9BFH - chains A and B of the 3 polymer chains in the assembly; structure by electron microscopy, 2.62 A resolution.

Chain A (and B):
Molecule: Multidrug efflux pump subunit AcrB
From: Escherichia coli K-12
Notes: chain B of this document is another copy of the same molecule, construct and numbering; everything in this record applies to it too
Reference sequence: P31224 (ACRB_ECOLI); residue numbers follow UniProt; this construct covers 1-1049
Sequence (1049 residues; row label = number of the first residue in the row):
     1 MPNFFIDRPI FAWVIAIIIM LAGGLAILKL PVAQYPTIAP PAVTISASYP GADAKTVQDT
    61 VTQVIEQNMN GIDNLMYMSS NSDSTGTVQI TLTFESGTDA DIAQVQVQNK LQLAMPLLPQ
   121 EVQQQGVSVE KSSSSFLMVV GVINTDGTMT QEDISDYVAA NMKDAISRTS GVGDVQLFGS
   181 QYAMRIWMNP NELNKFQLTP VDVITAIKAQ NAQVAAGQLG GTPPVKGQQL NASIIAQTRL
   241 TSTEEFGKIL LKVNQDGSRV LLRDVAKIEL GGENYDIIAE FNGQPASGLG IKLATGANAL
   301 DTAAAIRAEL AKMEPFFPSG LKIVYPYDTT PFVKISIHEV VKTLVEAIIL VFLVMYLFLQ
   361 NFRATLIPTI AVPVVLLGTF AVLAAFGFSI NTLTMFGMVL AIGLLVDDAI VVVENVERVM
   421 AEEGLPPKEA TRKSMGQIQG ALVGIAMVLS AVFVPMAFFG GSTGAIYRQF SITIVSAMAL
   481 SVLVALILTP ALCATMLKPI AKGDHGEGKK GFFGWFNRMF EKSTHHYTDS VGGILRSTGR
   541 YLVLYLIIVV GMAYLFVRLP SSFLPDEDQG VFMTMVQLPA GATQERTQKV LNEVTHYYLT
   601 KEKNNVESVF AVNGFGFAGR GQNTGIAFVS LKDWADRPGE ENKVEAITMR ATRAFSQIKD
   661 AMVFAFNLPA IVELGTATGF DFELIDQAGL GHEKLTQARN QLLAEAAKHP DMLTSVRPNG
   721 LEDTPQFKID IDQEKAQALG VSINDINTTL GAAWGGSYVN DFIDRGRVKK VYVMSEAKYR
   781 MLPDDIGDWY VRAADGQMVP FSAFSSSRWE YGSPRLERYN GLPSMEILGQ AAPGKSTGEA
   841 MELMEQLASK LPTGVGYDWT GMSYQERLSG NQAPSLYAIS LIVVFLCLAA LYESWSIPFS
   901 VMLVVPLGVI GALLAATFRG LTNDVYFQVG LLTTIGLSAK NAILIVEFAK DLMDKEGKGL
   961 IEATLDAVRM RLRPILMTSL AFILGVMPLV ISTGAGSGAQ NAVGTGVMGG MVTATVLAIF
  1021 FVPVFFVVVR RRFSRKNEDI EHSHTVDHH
Disordered / not traced: 1035-1049 (chain B: 1034-1049)
Small-molecule neighbours: A1AN8 ((2S)-1-[(3R)-3-aminopyrrolidin-1-yl]-3-(3,4-dichlorophenoxy)propan-2-ol): Phe-136, Val-139, Gln-176, Leu-177, Phe-178, Gly-179, Ile-277, Ala-279, Tyr-327, Phe-610, Val-612, Phe-615, Phe-628
Swiss-Prot annotation at these positions:
  - mutagenesis: His-526 (H526Y: Partially restores chloramphenicol resistance to an AcrZ G30R mutant)
What the authors report for this chain:
  - binding site for A1AN8: Phe-136, Val-139, Phe-178, Ile-277, Ala-279, Tyr-327, Phe-610, Val-612, Phe-615, Phe-628

Interface between chain A and chain B:
Pairs across the interface - 134 pairs, chain A then chain B:
  Tyr-49(A) / Gln-213(B)
  Tyr-49(A) / Ala-215(B)  hydrophobic
  Pro-50(A) / Ala-215(B)
  Gly-51(A) / Ala-215(B)
  Gly-51(A) / Ala-216(B)  hydrogen bond (backbone-backbone)
  Gly-51(A) / Gly-217(B)  hydrogen bond (backbone-backbone)
  Ala-52(A) / Ala-215(B)
  Asp-53(A) / Ile-235(B)
  Lys-55(A) / Gln-213(B)
  Thr-56(A) / Gln-213(B)
  Asp-59(A) / Gln-213(B)  hydrogen bond
  Asp-59(A) / Arg-239(B)
  Asp-59(A) / Ile-763(B)
  Asp-59(A) / Val-768(B)
  Thr-60(A) / Arg-239(B)
  Gln-63(A) / Gly-766(B)  hydrogen bond (side chain-backbone)
  Gln-63(A) / Arg-767(B)
  Gln-63(A) / Val-768(B)  hydrogen bond (side chain-backbone)
  Gln-67(A) / Asp-164(B)
  Gln-67(A) / Arg-767(B)
  Gln-67(A) / Val-768(B)
  Met-69(A) / Arg-168(B)
  Asn-70(A) / Asp-164(B)
  Asn-70(A) / Ser-167(B)
  Gly-71(A) / Ser-167(B)  hydrogen bond (backbone-backbone)
  Asp-73(A) / Asp-101(B)
  Asp-73(A) / Lys-131(B)  salt bridge
  Asn-74(A) / Ser-170(B)  hydrogen bond (backbone-side chain)
  Met-78(A) / Arg-168(B)
  Ser-84(A) / Gln-218(B)
  Ser-84(A) / Ser-233(B)
  Gln-106(A) / Asp-101(B)  hydrogen bond
  Gln-106(A) / Lys-131(B)
  Asn-109(A) / Gln-108(B)  hydrogen bond (backbone-side chain)
  Lys-110(A) / Gln-104(B)
  Lys-110(A) / Val-129(B)  hydrogen bond (side chain-backbone)
  Gln-112(A) / Gln-108(B)
  Leu-113(A) / Gln-108(B)
  Leu-113(A) / Val-127(B)
  Leu-113(A) / Val-129(B)
  Pro-116(A) / Gln-124(B)
  Leu-117(A) / Gln-124(B)
  Trp-187(A) / Pro-223(B)  hydrophobic
  Tyr-275(A) / Thr-222(B)
  Tyr-275(A) / Pro-223(B)  hydrophobic
  Asp-276(A) / Thr-222(B)  hydrogen bond
  Gly-581(A) / Gln-229(B)
  Gly-581(A) / Leu-230(B)
  Gly-581(A) / Asn-231(B)  hydrogen bond (backbone-backbone)
  Ala-582(A) / Asn-231(B)
  Thr-583(A) / Gln-228(B)  hydrogen bond (side chain-backbone)
  Thr-583(A) / Gln-229(B)
  Thr-583(A) / Leu-230(B)
  Thr-583(A) / Asn-231(B)
  Gln-584(A) / Thr-222(B)
  Gln-584(A) / Pro-224(B)
  Glu-585(A) / Lys-226(B)
  Glu-585(A) / Gly-227(B)  hydrogen bond (side chain-backbone)
  Glu-585(A) / Gln-228(B)
  Arg-586(A) / Gln-229(B)  hydrogen bond (side chain-backbone)
  Gln-622(A) / Gly-220(B)  hydrogen bond (side chain-backbone)
  Gln-622(A) / Gly-221(B)
  Gln-622(A) / Thr-222(B)
  Gln-622(A) / Asn-231(B)  hydrogen bond
  Gln-687(A) / Phe-316(B)
  Gly-689(A) / Arg-765(B)
  Pro-725(A) / Ala-232(B)
  Gln-726(A) / Ser-233(B)
  Gln-726(A) / Ile-235(B)
  Phe-727(A) / Leu-219(B)  hydrophobic
  Phe-727(A) / Ser-233(B)  hydrogen bond (backbone-backbone)
  Phe-727(A) / Ile-234(B)
  Phe-727(A) / Ile-235(B)  hydrogen bond (backbone-backbone)
  Lys-728(A) / Ile-235(B)
  Lys-728(A) / Ala-236(B)
  Ile-729(A) / Ile-234(B)  hydrophobic
  Ile-729(A) / Ile-235(B)  hydrogen bond (backbone-backbone)
  Ile-729(A) / Ala-236(B)
  Gln-733(A) / Gln-210(B)
  Gln-733(A) / Gln-237(B)
  Glu-734(A) / Arg-259(B)  salt bridge
  Gln-737(A) / Leu-250(B)
  Gln-737(A) / Val-253(B)
  Ile-743(A) / Ala-209(B)  hydrophobic
  Ile-743(A) / Gln-237(B)
  Asn-747(A) / Val-214(B)
  Asn-747(A) / Gln-237(B)  hydrogen bond
  Leu-750(A) / Ala-216(B)
  Gly-751(A) / Ala-215(B)
  Trp-754(A) / Ala-216(B)
  Trp-754(A) / Gly-217(B)
  Trp-754(A) / Gln-218(B)
  Trp-754(A) / Leu-219(B)  hydrophobic
  Trp-754(A) / Ile-234(B)  hydrophobic
  Gly-755(A) / Gly-217(B)
  Ala-777(A) / Pro-223(B)
  Ala-777(A) / Val-225(B)
  Lys-778(A) / Val-225(B)
  Arg-780(A) / Gln-218(B)
  Arg-780(A) / Gly-220(B)  hydrogen bond (backbone-backbone)
  Arg-780(A) / Gly-221(B)  hydrogen bond (side chain-backbone)
  Arg-780(A) / Pro-223(B)  hydrogen bond (side chain-backbone)
  Met-781(A) / Leu-219(B)
  Met-781(A) / Gly-220(B)  hydrogen bond (backbone-backbone)
  Met-781(A) / Gly-221(B)
  Met-781(A) / Pro-223(B)
  Met-781(A) / Pro-224(B)  hydrophobic
  Met-781(A) / Val-225(B)  hydrophobic
  Met-781(A) / Gln-228(B)  hydrogen bond (backbone-side chain)
  Trp-809(A) / Leu-219(B)  hydrophobic
  Trp-809(A) / Leu-230(B)  hydrophobic
  Trp-809(A) / Ala-232(B)  hydrophobic
  Glu-810(A) / Ile-235(B)
  Asn-820(A) / Arg-168(B)  hydrogen bond (backbone-side chain)
  Gly-854(A) / Phe-316(B)
  Val-855(A) / Phe-316(B)
  Gly-856(A) / Phe-316(B)
  Asp-858(A) / Lys-312(B)  salt bridge
  Ile-879(A) / Leu-25(B)  hydrophobic
  Ile-882(A) / Leu-21(B)  hydrophobic
  Leu-886(A) / Val-14(B)
  Leu-886(A) / Ile-17(B)  hydrophobic
  Leu-886(A) / Ile-18(B)  hydrophobic
  Leu-886(A) / Leu-21(B)  hydrophobic
  Ala-889(A) / Ile-10(B)
  Ala-890(A) / Phe-11(B)  hydrophobic
  Ala-890(A) / Val-14(B)  hydrophobic
  Glu-893(A) / Arg-8(B)
  Glu-893(A) / Pro-9(B)
  Glu-893(A) / Ile-10(B)  hydrogen bond (side chain-backbone)
  Glu-893(A) / Phe-11(B)
  Ser-894(A) / Ile-10(B)
  Trp-895(A) / Ile-10(B)
  Trp-895(A) / Trp-13(B)  hydrophobic
Interface residues without a listed pair, chain A (79 interface residues in all): Glu-66, Leu-75, Ile-102, Val-105, Met-774, Leu-782, Pro-783, Arg-818, Gly-821
Interface residues without a listed pair, chain B (69 interface residues in all): Asp-7, Ile-102, Val-105, Leu-111, Gln-112, Met-115, Gln-123, Ser-128, Asn-161, Val-172

In short:
79 residues of chain A and 69 residues of chain B are in contact, with 28 hydrogen bonds and 3 salt bridges.
Polar contacts include Asp-73(A)/Lys-131(B), Glu-734(A)/Arg-259(B) and Asp-858(A)/Lys-312(B). Ligands of chain
A: compound A1AN8. From the paper: a binding site for A1AN8 at Phe-136(A), Val-139(A) and Phe-178(A) among
others.
Both chains are Multidrug efflux pump subunit AcrB (Escherichia coli K-12). Entry 9BFH (Cryo-EM co-structure
of AcrB with the CU032 efflux pump inhibitor) was determined by electron microscopy, deposited together with
9BFM, 9BFN, 9BFT and 6OR2.
